Entry 6SML (electron microscopy, 3.40 A resolution); this record covers chains B and C of the 3 polymer chains in the assembly.

# Chain B
Protein: RagA protein
Source organism: Porphyromonas gingivalis W83
Reference sequence: Q7MXJ7 (Q7MXJ7_PORGI); residue numbers follow UniProt; this construct covers 103-1017
Chain sequence (915 residues; each row starts with the number of its first residue):
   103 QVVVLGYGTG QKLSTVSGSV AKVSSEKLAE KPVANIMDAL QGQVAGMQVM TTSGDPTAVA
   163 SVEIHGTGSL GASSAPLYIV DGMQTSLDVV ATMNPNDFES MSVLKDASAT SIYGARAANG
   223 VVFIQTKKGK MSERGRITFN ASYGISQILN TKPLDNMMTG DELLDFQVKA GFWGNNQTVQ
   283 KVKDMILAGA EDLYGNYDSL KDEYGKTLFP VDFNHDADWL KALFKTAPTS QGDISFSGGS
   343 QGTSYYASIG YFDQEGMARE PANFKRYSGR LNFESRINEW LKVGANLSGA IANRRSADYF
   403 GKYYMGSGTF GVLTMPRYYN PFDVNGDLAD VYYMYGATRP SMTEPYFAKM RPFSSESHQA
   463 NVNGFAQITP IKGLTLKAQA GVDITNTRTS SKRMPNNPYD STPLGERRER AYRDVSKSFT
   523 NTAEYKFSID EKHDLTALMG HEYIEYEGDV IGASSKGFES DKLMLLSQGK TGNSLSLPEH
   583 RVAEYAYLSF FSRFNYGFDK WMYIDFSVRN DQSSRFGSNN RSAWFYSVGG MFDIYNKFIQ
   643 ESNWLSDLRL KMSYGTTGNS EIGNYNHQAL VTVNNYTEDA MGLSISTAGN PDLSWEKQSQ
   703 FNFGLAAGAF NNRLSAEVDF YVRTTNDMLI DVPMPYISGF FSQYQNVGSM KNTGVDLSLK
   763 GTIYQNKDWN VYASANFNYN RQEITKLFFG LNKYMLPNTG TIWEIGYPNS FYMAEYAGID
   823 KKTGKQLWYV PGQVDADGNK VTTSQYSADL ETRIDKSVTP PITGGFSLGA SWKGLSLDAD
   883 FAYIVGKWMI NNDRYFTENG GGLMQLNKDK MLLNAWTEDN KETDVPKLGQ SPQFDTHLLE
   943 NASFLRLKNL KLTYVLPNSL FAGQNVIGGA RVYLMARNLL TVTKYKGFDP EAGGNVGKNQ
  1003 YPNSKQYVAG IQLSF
Not modelled in the structure: 838-841
Small-molecule neighbours: 5PL ((1R,4S,6R)-6-({[2-(acetylamino)-2-deoxy-alpha-D-glucopyranosyl]oxy}methyl)-4-hydroxy-1-{[(15-methylhexadecanoyl)oxy]methyl}-4-oxido-7-oxo-3,5-dioxa-8-aza-4-phosphaheptacos-1-yl 15-methylhexadecanoate): A480, F521, N523, H543, Y545, L590

# Chain C
Protein: Gly-thr-gly-gly-ser-thr-gly-thr-thr-ser-ala-gly
Source organism: Porphyromonas gingivalis W83
Chain sequence (12 residues; row label = number of the first residue in the row; numbering starts at 0):
     0 GTGGSTGTTS AG

# Chain B / chain C interface
Pairs across the interface (27; chain B residue first):
  Y401(B) - G0(C)
  Y405(B) - G3(C)
  Y405(B) - S4(C)
  Y405(B) - T5(C)
  Y405(B) - T8(C)
  Y406(B) - T1(C)
  Y406(B) - G3(C)
  M407(B) - G2(C)
  M407(B) - G3(C)
  M407(B) - T5(C)
  F412(B) - T5(C)
  E446(B) - G0(C)  hydrogen bond (side chain-backbone)
  F449(B) - G0(C)
  N800(B) - A10(C)
  T801(B) - A10(C)
  N894(B) - T8(C)  hydrogen bond
  N894(B) - S9(C)
  Y897(B) - T7(C)
  F898(B) - T5(C)
  F898(B) - T7(C)
  L905(B) - T5(C)
  F936(B) - T7(C)
  F936(B) - S9(C)
  V998(B) - A10(C)
  K1000(B) - T8(C)
  K1000(B) - S9(C)  hydrogen bond (side chain-backbone)
  K1000(B) - G11(C)
Other interface residues (no listed pair), chain B (20 interface residues in all): S409, L908, G996, N997
Other interface residues (no listed pair), chain C (12 interface residues in all): G6

# Overview
20 residues of chain B and 12 residues of chain C are in contact; the contacts include 3 hydrogen bonds. Among
the polar pairs are E446(B)-G0(C), N894(B)-T8(C) and K1000(B)-S9(C). Bound to chain B: compound 5PL.
Here chain B is RagA protein and chain C is Gly-thr-gly-gly-ser-thr-gly-thr-thr-ser-ala-gly, both from
Porphyromonas gingivalis W83. Entry 6SML (Structure of the RagAB peptide importer in the 'open-open' state)
was determined by electron microscopy (same publication as 6SLI, 6SLJ, 6SLN, 6SM3 and 6SMQ).
